2PD3 - chains C and D of the 4 polymer chains in the assembly; structure by X-ray diffraction, 2.50 A resolution.

# Chain C (and D)
Protein: Enoyl-[acyl-carrier-protein] reductase [NADH]
Source organism: Helicobacter pylori
Notes: EC 1.3.1.9; chain D of this document is another copy of the same molecule, construct and numbering; everything in this record applies to it too
UniProt: O24990 (FABI_HELPY); residues 1-275 here = UniProt positions 1-275
Amino-acid sequence (275 residues; numbered 1 to 275; the number before each row is that of its first residue):
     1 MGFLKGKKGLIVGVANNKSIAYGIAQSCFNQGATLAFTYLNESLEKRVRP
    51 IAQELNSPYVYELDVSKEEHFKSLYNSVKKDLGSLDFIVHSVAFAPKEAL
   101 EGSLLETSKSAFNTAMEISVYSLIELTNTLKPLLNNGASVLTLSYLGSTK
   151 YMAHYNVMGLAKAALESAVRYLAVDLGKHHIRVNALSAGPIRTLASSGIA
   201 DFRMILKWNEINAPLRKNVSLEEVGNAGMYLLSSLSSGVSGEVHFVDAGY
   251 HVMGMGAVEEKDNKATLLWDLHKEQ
Unresolved in the structure: 1
Curated features (UniProtKB/Swiss-Prot):
  - active site (Proton acceptor): Tyr145, Tyr155
  - binding site (NAD(+)): Gly13, Ser19, Ile20, Asp64, Val65, Val92, Lys162, Ile191 to Ala195
  - binding site (substrate): Ala95
  - site: Arg203 (Involved in acyl-ACP binding)
Ligand contacts:
  - NAD (nicotinamide-adenine-dinucleotide): Gly13, Val14, Ala15, Ser19, Ile20, Leu40, Leu44, Leu63, Asp64, Val65, Ser91, Val92, Ala93, Phe94, Ile118, Leu143, Ser144, Tyr145, Tyr155, Lys162, Ala188, Gly189, Pro190, Ile191, Thr193, Leu194, Ala195, Ser196, Phe202
  - triclosan (TCL): Ala93, Phe94, Ala95, Leu100, Tyr145, Tyr155, Met158, Lys162, Pro190, Ala195, Ser196, Ile199, Phe202

# Interface between chain C and chain D
Contacting residue pairs (76):
  Ser66(C) with Lys109(D), hydrogen bond (backbone-side chain)
  Glu68(C) with Lys109(D), salt bridge
  Ser103(C) with Asp175(D)
  Leu104(C) with Ile124(D), hydrophobic; Leu172(D), hydrophobic; Asp175(D), hydrogen bond (backbone-side chain)
  Leu105(C) with Ile124(D); Thr127(D); Asn128(D); Lys131(D); Leu172(D), hydrophobic; Asp175(D); Leu176(D), hydrophobic
  Thr107(C) with Tyr121(D), hydrogen bond (backbone-side chain)
  Ser108(C) with Tyr121(D)
  Lys109(C) with Ser66(D), hydrogen bond (side chain-backbone); Glu68(D); Glu117(D); Tyr121(D), hydrogen bond (backbone-side chain)
  Phe112(C) with Met116(D), hydrophobic; Glu117(D); Val120(D), hydrophobic; Tyr121(D), hydrophobic
  Asn113(C) with Glu117(D), hydrogen bond
  Met116(C) with Phe112(D); Met116(D), hydrophobic
  Glu117(C) with Phe112(D); Asn113(D), hydrogen bond
  Val120(C) with Phe112(D), hydrophobic; Leu160(D), hydrophobic
  Tyr121(C) with Thr107(D), hydrogen bond (side chain-backbone); Ser108(D); Lys109(D), hydrogen bond (side chain-backbone); Phe112(D), hydrophobic
  Ile124(C) with Leu104(D), hydrophobic; Leu105(D)
  Asn128(C) with Leu105(D), hydrogen bond (side chain-backbone)
  Gly147(C) with Ser167(D); Tyr171(D), hydrogen bond (backbone-side chain)
  Ser148(C) with Ser167(D), hydrogen bond (backbone-side chain); Arg170(D), hydrogen bond (backbone-side chain)
  Thr149(C) with Arg170(D), hydrogen bond (backbone-side chain)
  Lys150(C) with Tyr171(D), hydrogen bond (backbone-side chain)
  Tyr151(C) with Tyr171(D), hydrophobic; Val174(D), hydrophobic
  Met152(C) with Tyr171(D), hydrogen bond (backbone-side chain)
  Tyr155(C) with Tyr171(D)
  Asn156(C) with Tyr171(D)
  Gly159(C) with Ser167(D), hydrogen bond (backbone-side chain); Tyr171(D)
  Leu160(C) with Ala164(D); Ser167(D); Ala168(D)
  Ala163(C) with Ala163(D); Ser167(D)
  Ala164(C) with Leu160(D)
  Ser167(C) with Gly147(D); Ser148(D), hydrogen bond (side chain-backbone); Gly159(D), hydrogen bond (side chain-backbone); Ala163(D)
  Ala168(C) with Leu160(D), hydrophobic
  Arg170(C) with Ser148(D), hydrogen bond (side chain-backbone); Thr149(D), hydrogen bond (side chain-backbone); Lys150(D)
  Tyr171(C) with Gly147(D), hydrogen bond (side chain-backbone); Lys150(D), hydrogen bond (side chain-backbone); Tyr151(D), hydrophobic; Met152(D), hydrogen bond (side chain-backbone); Tyr155(D); Asn156(D)
  Leu172(C) with Leu104(D), hydrophobic
  Val174(C) with Tyr151(D)
  Asp175(C) with Ser103(D); Leu104(D), hydrogen bond (side chain-backbone); Leu105(D), hydrogen bond (side chain-backbone)
  Leu176(C) with Leu105(D), hydrophobic
Interface residues without a listed pair, chain C (40 interface residues in all): Val65, Glu106, Glu125, Thr127
Interface residues without a listed pair, chain D (41 interface residues in all): Val65, Glu106, Glu125

# Summary
40 residues of chain C face 41 of chain D across their interface; the contacts include 26 hydrogen bonds and 1
salt bridge. Among the polar pairs are Glu68(C)-Lys109(D), Ser66(C)-Lys109(D) and Leu104(C)-Asp175(D). Chain C
binds NAD and triclosan.
Both chains are Enoyl-[acyl-carrier-protein] reductase [NADH] (Helicobacter pylori). Entry 2PD3 (Crystal
Structure of the Helicobacter pylori Enoyl-Acyl Carrier Protein Reductase in Complex with Hydroxydiphenyl
Ether Compounds ...) was determined by X-ray diffraction together with 2PD4 from the same study.
